PDB entry 5BXL | X-ray diffraction, 2.80 A resolution | chains E and F of the 28 polymer chains in the assembly

[Chain E]
Name: Proteasome subunit alpha type-6
Source organism: Saccharomyces cerevisiae (strain ATCC 204508 / S288c)
Notes: EC 3.4.25.1
UniProtKB: P40302 (PSA6_YEAST); residues 0-233 here correspond to UniProt positions 1-234 (UniProt number = residue number + 1)
Amino-acid sequence (234 residues; row label = number of the first residue in the row; numbering starts at 0):
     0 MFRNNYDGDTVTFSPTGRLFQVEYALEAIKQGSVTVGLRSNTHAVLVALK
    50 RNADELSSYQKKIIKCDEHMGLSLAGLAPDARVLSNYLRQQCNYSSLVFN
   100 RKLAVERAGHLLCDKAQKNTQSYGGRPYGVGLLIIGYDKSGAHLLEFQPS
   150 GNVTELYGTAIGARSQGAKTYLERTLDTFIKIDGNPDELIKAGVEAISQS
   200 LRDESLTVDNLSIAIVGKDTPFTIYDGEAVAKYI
Unresolved in the structure: 0-2
UniProt features mapped onto this chain:
  - modified residue: Ser13 (Phosphoserine)
  - cross-link: Lys190 (Glycyl lysine isopeptide (Lys-Gly) (interchain with G-Cter in ubiquitin))

[Chain F]
Name: Probable proteasome subunit alpha type-7
Source organism: Saccharomyces cerevisiae (strain ATCC 204508 / S288c)
Notes: EC 3.4.25.1
UniProtKB: P21242 (PSA7_YEAST); residues -3 to 284 here correspond to UniProt positions 1-288 (UniProt number = residue number + 4)
Amino-acid sequence (288 residues; numbered -3 to 284; the number before each row is that of its first residue; numbers below 1 keep their minus sign (Met-3 is residue -3)):
    -3 MTSIGTGYDLSNSVFSPDGRNFQVEYAVKAVENGTTSIGIKCNDGVVFAV
    47 EKLITSKLLVPQKNVKIQVVDRHIGCVYSGLIPDGRHLVNRGREEAASFK
    97 KLYKTPIPIPAFADRLGQYVQAHTLYNSVRPFGVSTIFGGVDKNGAHLYM
   147 LEPSGSYWGYKGAATGKGRQSAKAELEKLVDHHPEGLSAREAVKQAAKII
   197 YLAHEDNKEKDFELEISWCSLSETNGLHKFVKGDLLQEAIDFAQKEINGD
   247 DDEDEDDSDNVMSSDDENAPVATNANATTDQEGDIHLE
Unresolved in the structure: -3 to 1, 245-284
UniProt features mapped onto this chain:
  - modified residue: Thr-2 (N-acetylthreonine)

[Chain E / chain F interface]
Contacting residue pairs (60):
  Asn4(E) with Leu6(F)
  Tyr5(E) with Asp5(F), hydrogen bond; Leu6(F), hydrophobic
  Thr9(E) with Arg126(F)
  Val10(E) with Ser124(F); Val125(F); Arg126(F)
  Thr11(E) with Leu6(F); Gln19(F)
  Phe12(E) with Gln19(F); Tyr22(F), hydrophobic; Ala23(F), hydrophobic; Leu77(F), hydrophobic; Arg126(F); Pro127(F)
  Ser13(E) with Tyr22(F)
  Pro14(E) with Tyr22(F), hydrophobic; Lys25(F)
  Thr15(E) with Lys25(F)
  Gly16(E) with Tyr22(F); Lys25(F); Ala26(F)
  Leu18(E) with Leu77(F), hydrophobic; Arg126(F)
  His109(E) with Arg82(F)
  Cys112(E) with Arg82(F)
  Asp113(E) with Arg82(F), salt bridge; Asn86(F)
  Gln116(E) with Pro79(F); Asp80(F); His83(F), hydrogen bond
  Thr119(E) with Arg126(F), hydrogen bond (backbone-side chain)
  Gln120(E) with His83(F); His119(F); Val125(F); Arg126(F), hydrogen bond (backbone-backbone); Phe128(F)
  Ser121(E) with Ser124(F)
  Tyr122(E) with Ser124(F), hydrogen bond (backbone-backbone)
  Ser149(E) with Pro79(F)
  Gly150(E) with Pro79(F)
  Asn151(E) with Ile78(F); Pro79(F)
  Thr153(E) with Leu55(F); Asn60(F)
  Glu154(E) with Val56(F); Lys59(F); Asn60(F), hydrogen bond (backbone-side chain)
  Leu155(E) with Leu54(F); Leu55(F); Val56(F)
  Tyr156(E) with Leu54(F), hydrogen bond (backbone-backbone); Val56(F); Pro57(F)
  Gly157(E) with Leu54(F)
  Lys168(E) with Leu54(F)
  Leu171(E) with Leu54(F)
  Glu172(E) with Ser52(F), hydrogen bond; Lys53(F), hydrogen bond (side chain-backbone)
  Leu175(E) with Lys53(F)
Other interface residues (no listed pair), chain E (34 interface residues in all): Arg38, Val152, Phe178
Other interface residues (no listed pair), chain F (30 interface residues in all): Asn123, Gly129

[In short]
Chain E and chain F form an interface of 34 and 30 residues respectively, with 9 hydrogen bonds and 1 salt
bridge. Among the polar pairs are Asp113(E)-Arg82(F), Tyr5(E)-Asp5(F) and Gln116(E)-His83(F).
Chain E is Proteasome subunit alpha type-6 and chain F is Probable proteasome subunit alpha type-7, both from
Saccharomyces cerevisiae (strain ATCC 204508 / S288c); the structure, Yeast 20S proteasome beta2-G170A mutant,
was determined by X-ray diffraction (same publication as 5BXN).
